5JL9 - chain A; structure by X-ray diffraction, 3.10 A resolution.

[Chain A]
Protein: Aromatase
Organism: Homo sapiens
Notes: EC 1.14.14.14
UniProtKB: P11511 (CP19A_HUMAN); numbering as in UniProt (aligned over 1-503)
Chain sequence (503 residues; each row starts with the number of its first residue):
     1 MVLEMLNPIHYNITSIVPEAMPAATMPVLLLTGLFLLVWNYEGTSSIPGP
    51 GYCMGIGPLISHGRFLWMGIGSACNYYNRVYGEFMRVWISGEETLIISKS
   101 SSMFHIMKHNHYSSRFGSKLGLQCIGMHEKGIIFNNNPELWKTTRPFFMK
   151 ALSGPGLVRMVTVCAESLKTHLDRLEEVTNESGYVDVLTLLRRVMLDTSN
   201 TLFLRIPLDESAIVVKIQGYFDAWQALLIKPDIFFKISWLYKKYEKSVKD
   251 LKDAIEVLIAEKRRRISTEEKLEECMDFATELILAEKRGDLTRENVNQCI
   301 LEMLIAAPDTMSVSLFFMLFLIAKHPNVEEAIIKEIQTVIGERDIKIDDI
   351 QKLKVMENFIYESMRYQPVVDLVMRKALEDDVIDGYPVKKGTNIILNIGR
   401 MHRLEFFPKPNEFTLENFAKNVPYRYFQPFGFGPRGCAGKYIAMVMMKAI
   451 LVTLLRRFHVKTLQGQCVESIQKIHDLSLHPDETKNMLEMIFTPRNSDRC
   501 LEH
Unresolved in the structure: 1-44, 497-503
UniProt features mapped onto this chain:
  - binding site (substrate): Asp309, Met374
  - binding site (heme): Cys437
  - natural variant: Arg192 (R192H: In AROD), Arg264 (R264C: 1.6 fold decrease in affinity for androstenedione substrate; R264H: 2.5 fold decrease in affinity for androstenedione substrate), Ser314 (S314P: Found in deaf patients; uncertain significance), Arg365 (R365Q: In AROD), Arg375 (R375C: In AROD; R375L), Arg435 (R435C: In AROD), Cys437 (C437Y: In AROD)
Metal / ion sites: heme Fe near Cys437 (its only coordinating residue here)
Small-molecule neighbours:
  - 4-androstene-3-17-dione (ASD): Arg115, Ile133, Phe134, Phe221, Trp224, Ile305, Ala306, Asp309, Thr310, Val370, Leu372, Val373, Met374, Leu477
  - heme (HEM): Met107, Arg115, Ile132, Ile133, Trp141, Arg145, Phe148, Leu152, Met303, Ala306, Ala307, Thr310, Met311, Ser314, Met364, Val370, Val373, Arg375, Pro429, Phe430, Gly431, Phe432, Arg435, Gly436, Cys437, Ala438, Gly439, Ala443, Met446, Met447
From the paper describing this entry:
  - mutagenesis - K440Q: abolished catalytic activity (citing earlier work)
  - post-translational modification sites: Tyr361 (citing earlier work)

[Summary]
Chain A binds heme and 4-androstene-3-17-dione. From UniProt: substrate-binding residues Asp309 and Met374 and
heme-binding residue Cys437. From the paper: K440Q abolishes catalytic activity; a modification site at
Tyr361.
Chain A is Aromatase (Homo sapiens); the structure, Human placental aromatase cytochrome P450 (CYP19A1):
androstenedione complex #4, was determined by X-ray diffraction (same publication as 5JKV, 5JKW, 5JL6 and
5JL7).
